PDB entry 9HZJ | X-ray diffraction, 2.06 A resolution | chains B and A

Chain B:
Protein: Circumsporozoite protein
Source organism: Plasmodium falciparum NF54
Reference sequence: P19597 (CSP_PLAFO); residue numbers follow UniProt; this construct covers 310-384
Amino-acid sequence (91 residues; each row starts with the number of its first residue):
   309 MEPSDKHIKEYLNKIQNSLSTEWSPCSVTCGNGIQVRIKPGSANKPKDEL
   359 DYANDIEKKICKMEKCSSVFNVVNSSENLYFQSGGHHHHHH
Disordered / not traced: 309-310, 376-399
Disulfides: C334-C369, C338-C374
Differences from the reference sequence: initiating methionine (309); expression tag (385-399)
UniProt features mapped onto this chain:
  - lipidation: C374 (GPI-anchor amidated cysteine)
  - glycosylation: T337 (O-linked (Fuc) threonine)

Chain A:
Protein: sdAb1
Source organism: Lama glama
Amino-acid sequence (144 residues; row label = number of the first residue in the row):
     1 QVQLQESGGGLVQAGGSLRLSCAASGRTFSSYSMGWFRLVPGKEREFVAR
    51 ISSSGGNTYYADSVRGRFTISRDNAKNTVYLQMNSLKPEDTAVYYCAADL
   101 LQFGRSSRAADYDYWGQGTQVTVSSAAAYPYDVPDYGSHHHHHH
Disordered / not traced: 126-144
Disulfides: C22-C96

Chain B / chain A interface:
Pairs across the interface (28):
  K314(B) with L100(A)
  K317(B) with D99(A), salt bridge; L101(A); D111(A), hydrogen bond (side chain-backbone); D113(A), salt bridge
  L320(B) with L101(A), hydrophobic; F103(A)
  N321(B) with L100(A), hydrogen bond (side chain-backbone); L101(A); Q102(A), hydrogen bond (side chain-backbone); F103(A)
  Q324(B) with F103(A)
  L327(B) with F103(A), hydrophobic
  K355(B) with F103(A); G104(A)
  D356(B) with N57(A); Y59(A), hydrogen bond (backbone-side chain)
  E357(B) with R105(A), salt bridge
  L358(B) with G104(A); R105(A), hydrogen bond (backbone-backbone)
  D359(B) with R105(A); S106(A); S107(A)
  Y360(B) with L101(A), hydrophobic; R105(A), hydrogen bond (backbone-backbone); S106(A); D111(A)
  A361(B) with D111(A)
Other interface residues (no listed pair), chain B (15 interface residues in all): D313, E318
Other interface residues (no listed pair), chain A (15 interface residues in all): R108, Y112
The authors on this interface:
  - specific contacts: K317(B)-D99(A) (salt bridge), E357(B)-R105(A) (salt bridge), D113(A)-K317(B) (salt bridge)
  - interface residues, chain B: L320(B), L358(B), Y360(B)
  - interface residues, chain A: N57(A), Y59(A), L101(A), F103(A)

Summary:
The chain B/chain A interface involves 15 residues from each chain, with 6 hydrogen bonds and 3 salt bridges.
Polar contacts include K317(B)-D99(A), K317(B)-D113(A) and E357(B)-R105(A). The authors report salt bridges
between K317(B) and D99(A), E357(B) and R105(A) and D113(A) and K317(B). The paper reports interface residues
L320(B), L358(B) and N57(A) among others.
Chain B is Circumsporozoite protein (Plasmodium falciparum NF54) and chain A is sdAb1 (Lama glama); the
structure, sdAb1 in complex with PfCSP a-TSR domain, was determined by X-ray diffraction, deposited together
with 9HZK.
